9GM7 - chains E and F of the 8 polymer chains in the assembly; structure by electron microscopy, 4.30 A resolution (low resolution: residue-level contacts below are approximate; hydrogen-bond / salt-bridge calls are withheld).

[Chain E (and F)]
Name: Chromosome partition protein MukE
Source organism: Photorhabdus thracensis
Notes: chain F of this document is another copy of the same molecule, construct and numbering; everything in this record applies to it too
UniProt: A0A0F7LPV6 (A0A0F7LPV6_9GAMM); numbering as in UniProt (aligned over 1-240)
Chain sequence (240 residues; numbered 1 to 240; the number before each row is that of its first residue):
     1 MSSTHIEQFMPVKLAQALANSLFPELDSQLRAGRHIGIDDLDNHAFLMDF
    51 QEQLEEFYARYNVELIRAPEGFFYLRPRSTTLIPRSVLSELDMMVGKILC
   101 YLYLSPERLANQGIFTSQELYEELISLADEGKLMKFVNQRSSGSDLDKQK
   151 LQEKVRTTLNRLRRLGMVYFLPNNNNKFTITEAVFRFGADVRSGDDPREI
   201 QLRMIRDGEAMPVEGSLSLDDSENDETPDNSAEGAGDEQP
Unresolved in the structure: 1, 214-240 (chain F: 1-8, 207-240)

[How chain E and chain F interact]
Pairs across the interface (29):
  Ile6(E) - Met10(F)
  Ile6(E) - Val12(F)
  Phe9(E) - Gln16(F)
  Phe9(E) - Ala19(F)
  Met10(E) - Met10(F)
  Met10(E) - Ala15(F)
  Met10(E) - Leu18(F)
  Leu18(E) - Arg60(F)
  Ala19(E) - Phe9(F)
  Ala19(E) - Arg60(F)
  Asn20(E) - Arg60(F)
  Phe23(E) - Tyr61(F)
  Pro24(E) - Arg60(F)
  Pro24(E) - Tyr61(F)
  Pro24(E) - Leu82(F)
  Asp27(E) - Arg31(F)
  Asp27(E) - Tyr61(F)
  Ser28(E) - Tyr61(F)
  Ser28(E) - Leu82(F)
  Arg31(E) - Asp27(F)
  Arg31(E) - Arg31(F)
  Arg60(E) - Leu18(F)
  Arg60(E) - Ala19(F)
  Arg60(E) - Asn20(F)
  Arg60(E) - Pro24(F)
  Tyr61(E) - Pro24(F)
  Tyr61(E) - Asp27(F)
  Tyr61(E) - Ser28(F)
  Leu82(E) - Ser28(F)
Also at the interface, not in a pair above, chain E (18 interface residues in all): Thr4, His5, Ala15, Glu25
Also at the interface, not in a pair above, chain F (17 interface residues in all): Phe23, Glu25

[In short]
The interface between chain E and chain F involves 18 residues on one side and 17 on the other.
Both chains are Chromosome partition protein MukE (Photorhabdus thracensis). Entry 9GM7 (MukBEF in a
nucleotide-bound state with open neck gate (monomer)) was determined by electron microscopy together with
9GM6, 9GM8, 9GM9, 9GMA, 9GMB and 9GMD from the same study.
